Entry 5FVC (X-ray diffraction, 4.17 A resolution (low resolution: residue-level contacts below are approximate; hydrogen-bond / salt-bridge calls are withheld)); this record covers chains C and K of the 11 polymer chains in the assembly.

== Chain C ==
Molecule: Hmpv nucleoprotein
Organism: Human metapneumovirus
UniProt: Q91F57 (Q91F57_9MONO); numbering as in UniProt (aligned over 1-394)
Amino-acid sequence (401 residues; each row starts with the number of its first residue):
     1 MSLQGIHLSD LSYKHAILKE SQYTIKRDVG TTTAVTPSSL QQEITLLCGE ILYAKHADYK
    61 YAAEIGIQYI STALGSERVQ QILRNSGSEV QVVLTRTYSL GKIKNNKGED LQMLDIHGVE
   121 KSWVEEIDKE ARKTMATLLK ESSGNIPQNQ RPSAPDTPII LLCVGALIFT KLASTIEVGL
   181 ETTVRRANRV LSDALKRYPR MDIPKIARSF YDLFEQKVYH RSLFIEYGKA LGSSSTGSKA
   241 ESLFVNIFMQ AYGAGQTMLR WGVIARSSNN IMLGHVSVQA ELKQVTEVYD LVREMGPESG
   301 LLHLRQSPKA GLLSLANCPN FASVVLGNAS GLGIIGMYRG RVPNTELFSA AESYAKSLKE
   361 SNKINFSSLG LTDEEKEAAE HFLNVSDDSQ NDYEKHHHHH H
Unresolved in the structure: 1-2, 99-111, 362-401
Construct notes: expression tag (395-401)
What the authors report for this chain:
  - binding site for the 70-nt RNA strand (chain K): Arg186, Thr257, Trp261

== Chain K ==
Molecule: 70-nt RNA strand
Organism: Escherichia coli
Sequence (70 nucleotides; each row starts with the number of its first residue):
     1 CCCCCCCCCC CCCCCCCCCC CCCCCCCCCC CCCCCCCCCC CCCCCCCCCC CCCCCCCCCC
    61 CCCCCCCCCC

== Interface between chain C and chain K ==
Pairs across the interface (45):
  Lys171(C) - C19(K)
  Lys171(C) - C20(K)
  Ala173(C) - C17(K)
  Ala173(C) - C18(K)
  Ser174(C) - C18(K)
  Ser174(C) - C19(K)
  Val178(C) - C19(K)
  Thr182(C) - C20(K)
  Thr182(C) - C21(K)
  Arg185(C) - C20(K)
  Arg185(C) - C21(K)
  Arg186(C) - C21(K)
  Arg186(C) - C22(K)
  Arg189(C) - C21(K)
  Arg189(C) - C22(K)
  Val190(C) - C22(K)
  Leu243(C) - C22(K)
  Asn246(C) - C22(K)
  Gln250(C) - C21(K)
  Gln250(C) - C22(K)
  Gly255(C) - C17(K)
  Gly255(C) - C18(K)
  Gln256(C) - C18(K)
  Thr257(C) - C18(K)
  Thr257(C) - C19(K)
  Met258(C) - C17(K)
  Trp261(C) - C19(K)
  His303(C) - C16(K)
  Gly311(C) - C16(K)
  Ser314(C) - C16(K)
  Ser314(C) - C17(K)
  Leu315(C) - C17(K)
  Ala316(C) - C16(K)
  Ile334(C) - C19(K)
  Ile335(C) - C19(K)
  Gly336(C) - C19(K)
  Met337(C) - C19(K)
  Tyr338(C) - C18(K)
  Tyr338(C) - C19(K)
  Arg339(C) - C17(K)
  Arg339(C) - C18(K)
  Gly340(C) - C18(K)
  Arg341(C) - C16(K)
  Arg341(C) - C17(K)
  Arg341(C) - C18(K)
Also at the interface, not in a pair above, chain C (31 interface residues in all): Leu313
Also at the interface, not in a pair above, chain K (8 interface residues in all): C23

== Summary ==
The interface between chain C and chain K involves 31 residues on one side and 8 on the other. From the paper:
a binding site for the 70-nt RNA strand (chain K) at Arg186(C), Thr257(C) and Trp261(C).
Here chain C is Hmpv nucleoprotein (Human metapneumovirus) and chain K is a 70-nt RNA strand (Escherichia
coli). Entry 5FVC (Structure of RNA-bound decameric HMPV nucleoprotein) was determined by X-ray diffraction,
deposited together with 5FVD.
